PDB entry 6X8S | X-ray diffraction, 1.55 A resolution | chains H and L of the 3 polymer chains in the assembly

Chain H:
Protein: 3D11 Fab heavy chain
Source organism: Mus musculus
Notes: antibody fragment or engineered binder
Chain sequence (215 residues; numbered 1 to 216 plus 4 insertion-coded residues; 5 numbers in that range are skipped by the numbering (no residue carries them; nothing is unmodelled there); the number before each row is that of its first residue; a row labelled like 82A-82C holds insertion residues (82A, then the next letters in order)):
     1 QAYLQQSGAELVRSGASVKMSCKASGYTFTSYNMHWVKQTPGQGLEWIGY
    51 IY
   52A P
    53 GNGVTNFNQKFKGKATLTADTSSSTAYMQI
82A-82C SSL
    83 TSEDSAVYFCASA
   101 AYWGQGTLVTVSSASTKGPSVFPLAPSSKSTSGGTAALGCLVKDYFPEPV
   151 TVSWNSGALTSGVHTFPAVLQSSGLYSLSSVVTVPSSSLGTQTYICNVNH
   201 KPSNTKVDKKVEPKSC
Unresolved in the structure: 1-2
Disulfide bonds: Cys22-Cys92, Cys140-Cys196

Chain L:
Protein: 3D11 Fab light chain
Source organism: Mus musculus
Notes: antibody fragment or engineered binder
Chain sequence (219 residues; row label = number of the first residue in the row; a row labelled like 27A-27E holds insertion residues (27A, then the next letters in order)):
     1 DVVMTQTPLTLSVTIGQPASISCKSSQ
27A-27E SLLYS
    28 DGKTYLNWLLQRPGQSPKRLISLVSELDSGVPDRFTGSGSGTDFTLKISR
    78 VEAEDLGVYYCWQGTHFPRTFGGGTKLEIKRTVAAPSVFIFPPSDEQLKS
   128 GTASVVCLLNNFYPREAKVQWKVDNALQSGNSQESVTEQDSKDSTYSLSS
   178 TLTLSKADYEKHKVYACEVTHQGLSSPVTKSFNRGEC
Disulfide bonds: Cys23-Cys88, Cys134-Cys194

Chain H / chain L interface:
Inter-chain disulfides: Cys216(H)-Cys214(L)
Residue-residue contacts - 73 pairs, chain H then chain L:
  His35(H) - Trp89(L)
  Val37(H) - Phe98(L)  hydrophobic
  Gln39(H) - Gln38(L)  hydrogen bond
  Gln39(H) - Tyr87(L)  hydrogen bond
  Gln43(H) - Tyr87(L)  hydrogen bond (backbone-side chain)
  Leu45(H) - Tyr87(L)  hydrophobic
  Leu45(H) - Phe98(L)
  Trp47(H) - Phe94(L)  hydrophobic
  Trp47(H) - Pro95(L)  hydrophobic
  Trp47(H) - Arg96(L)
  Tyr50(H) - Phe94(L)  hydrophobic
  Tyr50(H) - Arg96(L)
  Asn58(H) - Phe94(L)
  Phe91(H) - Gln38(L)
  Phe91(H) - Ser43(L)
  Phe91(H) - Pro44(L)
  Ala95(H) - Arg46(L)  hydrogen bond (backbone-side chain)
  Ala101(H) - Arg46(L)
  Ala101(H) - Asp55(L)
  Trp103(H) - Leu36(L)  hydrophobic
  Trp103(H) - Pro44(L)
  Trp103(H) - Phe98(L)  hydrophobic
  Gly104(H) - Ser43(L)  hydrogen bond (backbone-side chain)
  Gln105(H) - Ser43(L)
  Val121(H) - Glu123(L)
  Phe122(H) - Ser121(L)
  Phe122(H) - Glu123(L)
  Phe122(H) - Gln124(L)
  Pro123(H) - Ser121(L)
  Leu124(H) - Phe118(L)
  Leu124(H) - Val133(L)  hydrophobic
  Ala125(H) - Phe118(L)
  Lys129(H) - Phe116(L)
  Lys129(H) - Ile117(L)  hydrogen bond (backbone-backbone)
  Lys129(H) - Lys207(L)
  Lys129(H) - Ser208(L)  hydrogen bond (side chain-backbone)
  Lys129(H) - Glu213(L)
  Ser130(H) - Phe116(L)
  Ser130(H) - Ile117(L)
  Ser130(H) - Phe118(L)
  Thr131(H) - Phe116(L)
  Thr131(H) - Lys207(L)
  Ser132(H) - Ser114(L)
  Ser132(H) - Phe116(L)
  Ala137(H) - Phe116(L)  hydrophobic
  Ala137(H) - Phe118(L)
  Ala137(H) - Leu135(L)  hydrophobic
  Leu138(H) - Phe118(L)  hydrophobic
  Leu141(H) - Ser131(L)
  Lys143(H) - Gln124(L)
  Lys143(H) - Ser131(L)
  His164(H) - Asn137(L)
  His164(H) - Asn138(L)  hydrogen bond
  His164(H) - Ser174(L)  hydrogen bond
  Phe166(H) - Leu135(L)  hydrophobic
  Phe166(H) - Ser162(L)
  Phe166(H) - Thr164(L)
  Phe166(H) - Ser174(L)
  Phe166(H) - Leu175(L)  hydrophobic
  Phe166(H) - Ser176(L)
  Pro167(H) - Ser162(L)  hydrogen bond (backbone-side chain)
  Pro167(H) - Val163(L)
  Val169(H) - Gln160(L)
  Val169(H) - Glu161(L)
  Val169(H) - Ser162(L)
  Leu170(H) - Gln160(L)  hydrogen bond (backbone-side chain)
  Gln171(H) - Gln160(L)
  Val181(H) - Leu135(L)  hydrophobic
  Thr183(H) - Asn137(L)  hydrogen bond
  Lys209(H) - Glu123(L)  salt bridge
  Lys214(H) - Cys214(L)
  Cys216(H) - Glu213(L)
  Cys216(H) - Cys214(L)  disulfide
Interface residues without a listed pair, chain H (45 interface residues in all): Asn33, Glu46, Asn60, Ser128, Thr135, Ala136, Ser179
Interface residues without a listed pair, chain L (41 interface residues in all): Lys45, Val115, Pro119, Pro120, Phe209

In short:
Chain H and chain L form an interface of 45 and 41 residues respectively, with 1 disulfide bond, 12 hydrogen
bonds and 1 salt bridge. Polar pairs include Lys209(H)-Glu123(L), Gln39(H)-Gln38(L) and Gln39(H)-Tyr87(L).
Chain H is 3D11 Fab heavy chain and chain L is 3D11 Fab light chain, both from Mus musculus; the structure,
Crystal structure of 3D11 Fab in complex with Plasmodium berghei circumsporozoite protein NAND peptide, was
determined by X-ray diffraction together with 6X8Q and 6X8U from the same study.
